Entry 8IWK (electron microscopy, 3.00 A resolution); this record covers chains A and C.

Chain A (and C):
Molecule: ABC transporter G family member 25
Organism: Arabidopsis thaliana
Notes: chain C of this document is another copy of the same molecule, construct and numbering; everything in this record applies to it too
Reference sequence: Q84TH5 (AB25G_ARATH); numbering as in UniProt (aligned over 1-662)
Chain sequence (662 residues; numbered 1 to 662; the number before each row is that of its first residue):
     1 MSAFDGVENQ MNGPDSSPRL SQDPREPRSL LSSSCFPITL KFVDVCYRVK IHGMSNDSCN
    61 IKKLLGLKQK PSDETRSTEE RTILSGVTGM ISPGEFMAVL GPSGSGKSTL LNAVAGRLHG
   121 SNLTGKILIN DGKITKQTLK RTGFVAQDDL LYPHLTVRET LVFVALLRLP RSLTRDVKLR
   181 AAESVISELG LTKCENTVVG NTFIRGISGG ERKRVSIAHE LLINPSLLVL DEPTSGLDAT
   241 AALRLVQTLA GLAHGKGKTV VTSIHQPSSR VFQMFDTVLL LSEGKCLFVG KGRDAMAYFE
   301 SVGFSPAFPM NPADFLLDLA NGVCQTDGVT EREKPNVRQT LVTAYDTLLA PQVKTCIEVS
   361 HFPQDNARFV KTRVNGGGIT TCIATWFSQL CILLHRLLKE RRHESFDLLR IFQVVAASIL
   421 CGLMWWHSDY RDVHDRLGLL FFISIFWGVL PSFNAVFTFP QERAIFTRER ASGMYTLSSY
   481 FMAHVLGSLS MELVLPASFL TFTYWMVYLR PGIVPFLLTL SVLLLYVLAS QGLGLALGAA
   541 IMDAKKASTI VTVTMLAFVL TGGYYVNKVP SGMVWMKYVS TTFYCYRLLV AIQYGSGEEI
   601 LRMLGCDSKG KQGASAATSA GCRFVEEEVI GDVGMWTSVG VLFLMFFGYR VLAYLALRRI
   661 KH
Not modelled in the structure: 1-32, 50-80, 326-337, 358-375, 602-625
UniProt features mapped onto this chain:
  - binding site (ATP): Gly101 to Ser108
  - glycosylation (N-linked (GlcNAc...) asparagine): Asn56, Asn122
Residues lining bound ligands: (+)-abscisic acid (A8S; (2Z,4E)-5-[(1S)-1-hydroxy-2,6,6-trimethyl-4-oxocyclohex-2-en-1-yl]-3-methylpenta-2,4-dienoic acid): Gln413, Phe442, Ile445, Phe446, Val449, Val559, Tyr565
From the paper describing this entry:
  - binding site for (+)-abscisic acid: Gln413, Phe442, Ile445, Val449, Thr552, Leu556, Val559, Tyr565
  - mutagenesis - E232Q: abolished catalytic activity
  - catalytic residues: Glu232

Interface between chain A and chain C:
Residue-residue contacts (74; chain A residue first):
  Ala239(A) with Gln266(C)
  Gln266(A) with Ala239(C)
  Ser268(A) with Asp314(C)
  Ser269(A) with Phe308(C); Met310(C); Asn311(C), hydrogen bond (side chain-backbone); Asp314(C), hydrogen bond
  Arg270(A) with Phe308(C); Asp318(C), salt bridge
  Gln273(A) with Phe308(C)
  Phe308(A) with Ser269(C); Arg270(C); Gln273(C)
  Pro309(A) with Pro312(C)
  Met310(A) with Ser269(C)
  Asn311(A) with Ser269(C), hydrogen bond (backbone-side chain); Asn311(C)
  Pro312(A) with Pro309(C)
  Asp314(A) with Ser268(C); Ser269(C), hydrogen bond
  Asp318(A) with Arg270(C), salt bridge
  Leu409(A) with Lys545(C); Thr549(C)
  Phe412(A) with Thr549(C); Val553(C), hydrophobic
  Gln413(A) with Thr552(C)
  Ala416(A) with Val553(C), hydrophobic
  Ala417(A) with Leu556(C), hydrophobic
  Leu423(A) with Pro570(C); Met573(C)
  Met424(A) with Leu560(C); Thr561(C); Val566(C); Val569(C), hydrophobic; Pro570(C); Met573(C), hydrophobic
  Trp425(A) with Val566(C), hydrophobic
  Asp432(A) with Lys568(C), salt bridge
  His434(A) with His434(C), hydrogen bond
  Asp435(A) with Tyr565(C); Val566(C); Asn567(C), hydrogen bond (side chain-backbone); Lys568(C)
  Gly438(A) with Tyr565(C)
  Phe442(A) with Leu556(C), hydrophobic
  Ile445(A) with Tyr565(C)
  Lys545(A) with Leu409(C)
  Thr549(A) with Leu409(C); Phe412(C)
  Thr552(A) with Gln413(C)
  Val553(A) with Phe412(C), hydrophobic; Ala416(C), hydrophobic
  Leu556(A) with Ala417(C), hydrophobic; Phe442(C), hydrophobic
  Leu560(A) with Met424(C)
  Thr561(A) with Met424(C)
  Tyr564(A) with Tyr564(C), hydrophobic; Tyr565(C), hydrophobic
  Tyr565(A) with Asp435(C); Gly438(C); Ile445(C); Tyr564(C), hydrophobic; Tyr565(C), hydrogen bond
  Val566(A) with Met424(C); Trp425(C), hydrophobic; Asp435(C)
  Asn567(A) with Asp435(C), hydrogen bond (backbone-side chain)
  Lys568(A) with Asp432(C), salt bridge; Asp435(C)
  Val569(A) with Met424(C), hydrophobic
  Pro570(A) with Leu423(C); Met424(C)
  Met573(A) with Leu423(C); Met424(C), hydrophobic
Interface residues without a listed pair, chain A (48 interface residues in all): Gln325, Leu420, Trp426, Lys546, Ala557, Met576
Interface residues without a listed pair, chain C (48 interface residues in all): Gln325, Leu420, Trp426, Lys546, Ala557, Met576
From the paper, about this interface:
  - interface residues, chain A: His434(A), Tyr564(A), Tyr565(A)

In short:
Chain A and chain C each contribute 48 residues to their interface, with 8 hydrogen bonds and 4 salt bridges.
Among the polar pairs are Arg270(A)-Asp318(C), Asp432(A)-Lys568(C) and Ser269(A)-Asn311(C). Bound to chain A:
(+)-abscisic acid. From UniProt: 8 ATP-binding residues on chain A. The paper reports the catalytic residue
Glu232(A); E232Q of chain A abolishes catalytic activity.
Both chains are ABC transporter G family member 25 (Arabidopsis thaliana). Entry 8IWK (ABCG25 Wild Type
purified with DDM plus CHS in ABA-bound state) was determined by electron microscopy (same publication as
8K0X, 8K0Z, 8IWJ and 8IWN).
